PDB entry 6TWB | X-ray diffraction, 2.91 A resolution | chains A and B of the 3 polymer chains in the assembly

Chain A:
Molecule: Coagulation factor XI
Source organism: Homo sapiens
Notes: EC 3.4.21.27
UniProtKB: P03951 (FA11_HUMAN), isoform P03951-2; the construct lacks a stretch of the UniProt sequence and is renumbered around it, so the offset changes along the chain: 3-36 = UniProt 321-354; 37-58 = UniProt 357-378; 59-65 = UniProt 381-387; 66-143 = UniProt 390-467; 3 more segments
Amino-acid sequence (262 residues; numbered -2 to 251 plus 9 insertion-coded residues; 1 number in that range is skipped by the numbering (no residue carries it; nothing is unmodelled there); the number before each row is that of its first residue; a row labelled like 36A-36B holds insertion residues (36A, then the next letters in order); numbers below 1 keep their minus sign (Met-2 is residue -2)):
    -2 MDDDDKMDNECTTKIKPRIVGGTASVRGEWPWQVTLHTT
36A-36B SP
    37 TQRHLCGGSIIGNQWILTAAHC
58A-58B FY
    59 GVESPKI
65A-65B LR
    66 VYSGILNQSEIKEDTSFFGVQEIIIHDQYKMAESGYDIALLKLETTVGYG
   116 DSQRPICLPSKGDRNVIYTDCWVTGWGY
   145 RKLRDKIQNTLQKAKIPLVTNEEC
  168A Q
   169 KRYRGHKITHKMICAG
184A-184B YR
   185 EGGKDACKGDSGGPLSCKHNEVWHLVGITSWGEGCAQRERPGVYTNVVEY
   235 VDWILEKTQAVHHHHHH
Unresolved in the structure: -2 to 15, 246-251
Differences from the reference sequence: initiating methionine (-2); expression tag (-1 to 2, 246-251); conflict Gly113 (Asn437 in P03951), Gly115 (Thr439 in P03951)
Disulfides: Cys42-Cys58, Cys136-Cys201, Cys168-Cys182, Cys191-Cys219
Reported in the primary citation:
  - catalytic residues: Ser195 (citing earlier work)
  - conformationally variable residues (side-chain flip): Arg39, Ser195

Chain B:
Molecule: Double Bridged Peptide F19
Amino-acid sequence (11 residues; row label = number of the first residue in the row):
     1 XVNIMXCRCPX
Modified / non-standard residues: CSA (S-acetonylcysteine) at position 1; CSA (S-acetonylcysteine) at position 6; NH2 (amino group) at position 11
Glycans and other covalent adducts: covalent link CSA_1-Cys7, CSA_6-Cys9
Reported in the primary citation:
  - contacts within the chain: Ile4-Cys7 (backbone contact)
  - mutagenesis - N3R: decreased stability in response to trypsin

Interface between chain A and chain B:
Residue-residue contacts - 39 pairs, chain A then chain B:
  Arg39(A) with Pro10(B), hydrogen bond (side chain-backbone)
  Leu41(A) with Pro10(B), hydrophobic; NH2_11(B), hydrogen bond (backbone-backbone)
  Cys42(A) with Pro10(B), hydrophobic
  His57(A) with CSA_6(B); Cys9(B); Pro10(B)
  Ala97(A) with CSA_6(B)
  Glu98(A) with Asn3(B), hydrogen bond; Met5(B)
  Leu147(A) with CSA_1(B)
  Tyr171(A) with Met5(B), hydrophobic
  His174(A) with Met5(B)
  Asp189(A) with Arg8(B), salt bridge
  Cys191(A) with Arg8(B)
  Lys192(A) with Cys7(B), hydrogen bond (backbone-backbone); Arg8(B); Cys9(B); Pro10(B), hydrogen bond (side chain-backbone); NH2_11(B)
  Gly193(A) with Arg8(B); NH2_11(B)
  Ser195(A) with Arg8(B), hydrogen bond (side chain-backbone); Cys9(B); Pro10(B)
  Ser214(A) with CSA_6(B); Cys9(B), hydrogen bond (backbone-side chain)
  Trp215(A) with Met5(B); Arg8(B)
  Gly216(A) with Ile4(B); Met5(B), hydrogen bond (backbone-backbone); Arg8(B)
  Glu217(A) with Ile4(B); Met5(B)
  Gly218(A) with Ile4(B), hydrogen bond (backbone-backbone); Cys7(B); Arg8(B), hydrogen bond (backbone-side chain)
  Cys219(A) with Cys7(B), hydrophobic
  Gly226(A) with Arg8(B)
Other interface residues (no listed pair), chain A (28 interface residues in all): Cys58, Met96, Ala190, Asp194, Thr213, Val227, Tyr228
The authors on this interface:
  - specific contacts: Arg39(A)-Pro10(B) (hydrogen bond)
  - interface residues, chain B: Arg8(B), Pro10(B)

Overview:
Chain A and chain B form an interface of 28 and 10 residues respectively, with 10 hydrogen bonds and 1 salt
bridge. Among the polar pairs are Asp189(A)-Arg8(B), Arg39(A)-Pro10(B) and Glu98(A)-Asn3(B). The authors
report a hydrogen bond between Arg39(A) and Pro10(B). From the paper: the catalytic residue Ser195(A); N3R of
chain B reduces stability in response to trypsin.
Chain A is Coagulation factor XI (Homo sapiens) and chain B is Double Bridged Peptide F19; the structure,
Crystal Structure of the Catalytic Domain of Coagulation Factor XIa in Complex with Double Bridged Peptide
..., was determined by X-ray diffraction (same publication as 6TWC).
